PDB entry 7N6A | electron microscopy, 14.30 A resolution (very low resolution: no residue pairs are listed; an interface is given only as per-side residue counts) | chains H and J of the 12 polymer chains in the assembly

Chain H (and J):
Molecule: Spike glycoprotein E2
From: Eastern equine encephalitis virus (strain Florida 91-469)
Notes: chain J of this document is another copy of the same molecule, construct and numbering; everything in this record applies to it too
Reference sequence: Q4QXJ7 (POLS_EEEVF); residues 1-420 here correspond to UniProt positions 325-744 (UniProt number = residue number + 324)
Amino-acid sequence (420 residues; each row starts with the number of its first residue):
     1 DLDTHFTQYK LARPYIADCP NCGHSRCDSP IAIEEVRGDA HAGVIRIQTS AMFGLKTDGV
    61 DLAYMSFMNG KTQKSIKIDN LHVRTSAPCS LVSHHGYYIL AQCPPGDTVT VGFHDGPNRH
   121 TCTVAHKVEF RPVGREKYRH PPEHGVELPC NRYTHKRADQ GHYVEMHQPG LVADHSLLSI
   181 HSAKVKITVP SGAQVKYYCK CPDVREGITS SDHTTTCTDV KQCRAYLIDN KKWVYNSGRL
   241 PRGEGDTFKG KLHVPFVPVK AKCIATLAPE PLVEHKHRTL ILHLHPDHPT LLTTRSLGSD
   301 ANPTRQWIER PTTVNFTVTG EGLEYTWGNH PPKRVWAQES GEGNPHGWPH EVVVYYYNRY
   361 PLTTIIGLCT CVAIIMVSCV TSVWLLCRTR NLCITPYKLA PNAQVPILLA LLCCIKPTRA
Unresolved in the structure: 352-420
Disulfides: Cys19-Cys122, Cys22-Cys27, Cys89-Cys103, Cys150-Cys263, Cys199-Cys223, Cys201-Cys217

Interface between chain H and chain J:
At this resolution (14 A) residue pairs are not listed: 19 residues of chain H and 20 of chain J lie at the interface.

Summary:
The interface between chain H and chain J involves 19 residues on one side and 20 on the other.
Chain H and chain J are both Spike glycoprotein E2 (Eastern equine encephalitis virus (strain Florida
91-469)); the structure, Pre-fusion state 1 of EEEV with localized reconstruction, was determined by electron
microscopy, deposited together with 7N69.
